PDB entry 6Q14 | electron microscopy, 3.80 A resolution | chains T and U of the 74 polymer chains in the assembly

[Chain T (and U)]
Molecule: Protein PrgH
From: Salmonella typhimurium (strain LT2 / SGSC1412 / ATCC 700720)
Notes: chain U of this document is another copy of the same molecule, construct and numbering; everything in this record applies to it too
UniProt: P41783 (PRGH_SALTY); numbering as in UniProt (aligned over 1-392)
Amino-acid sequence (392 residues; each row starts with the number of its first residue):
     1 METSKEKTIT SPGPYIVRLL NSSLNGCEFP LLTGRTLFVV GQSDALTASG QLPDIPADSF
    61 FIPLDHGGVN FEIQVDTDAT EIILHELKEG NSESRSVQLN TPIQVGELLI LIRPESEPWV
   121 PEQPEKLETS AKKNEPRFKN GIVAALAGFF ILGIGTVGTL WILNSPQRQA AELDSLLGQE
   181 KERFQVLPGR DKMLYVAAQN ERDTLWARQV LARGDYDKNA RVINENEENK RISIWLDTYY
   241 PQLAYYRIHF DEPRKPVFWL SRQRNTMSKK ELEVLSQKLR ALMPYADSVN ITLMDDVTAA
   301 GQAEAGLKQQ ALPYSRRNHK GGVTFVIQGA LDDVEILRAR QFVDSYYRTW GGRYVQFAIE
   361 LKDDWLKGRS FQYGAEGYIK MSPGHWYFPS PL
Not modelled in the structure: 1-170 (chain U: 1-170, 392)

[Chain T / chain U interface]
Contacting residue pairs (26; chain T residue first):
  Met193(T) with Glu182(U)
  Leu211(T) with Gln179(U)
  Ala212(T) with Gln179(U)
  Gly214(T) with Gln179(U)
  Asn219(T) with Lys181(U)
  Arg221(T) with Glu182(U)
  Asp237(T) with Thr349(U)
  Thr238(T) with His249(U); Asp251(U), hydrogen bond; Trp259(U)
  Tyr239(T) with Glu252(U), hydrogen bond
  Gln242(T) with Thr298(U), hydrogen bond; Gln302(U)
  Gly321(T) with Gln309(U)
  Thr324(T) with Gln309(U), hydrogen bond (side chain-backbone)
  Arg353(T) with Gln309(U)
  Tyr354(T) with Gln309(U), hydrogen bond (backbone-side chain)
  Gln356(T) with Gln310(U), hydrogen bond
  Glu360(T) with Asp332(U); Val334(U); Glu335(U); Arg338(U), salt bridge
  Lys362(T) with Asp332(U), salt bridge
  Gln372(T) with Tyr373(U)
  Trp386(T) with Leu366(U); Phe371(U), hydrophobic
Other interface residues (no listed pair), chain T (29 interface residues in all): Arg208, Ile234, Pro241, Arg317, His319, Gly322, Val323, Val355, Met381, His385
Other interface residues (no listed pair), chain U (28 interface residues in all): Glu180, Arg183, Val257, Met294, Ala305, Lys308, Ala311, Pro313, Arg348

[Summary]
Chain T and chain U form an interface of 29 and 28 residues respectively, with 6 hydrogen bonds and 2 salt
bridges. Polar pairs include Glu360(T)-Arg338(U), Lys362(T)-Asp332(U) and Thr238(T)-Asp251(U).
Both chains are Protein PrgH (Salmonella typhimurium (strain LT2 / SGSC1412 / ATCC 700720)). Entry 6Q14
(Structure of the Salmonella SPI-1 injectisome NC-base) was determined by electron microscopy together with
6PEE, 6PEM, 6PEP, 6Q15 and 6Q16 from the same study.
